PDB entry 1BB1 | X-ray diffraction, 1.80 A resolution | chains A and C of the 3 polymer chains in the assembly

== Chain A ==
Protein: Designed, thermostable heterotrimeric coiled coil
From: synthetic construct
Amino-acid sequence (36 residues; each row starts with the number of its first residue; numbering starts at 0):
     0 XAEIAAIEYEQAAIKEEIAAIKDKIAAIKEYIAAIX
Modified residues: ACE (acetyl group) at position 0; NH2 (amino group) at position 35

== Chain C ==
Protein: Designed, thermostable heterotrimeric coiled coil
From: synthetic construct
Amino-acid sequence (36 residues; row label = number of the first residue in the row; numbering starts at 0):
     0 XAEIAAIKYKQAAIKNEIAAIKQEIAAIEQMIAAIX
Modified residues: ACE (acetyl group) at position 0; NH2 (amino group) at position 35

== Chain A / chain C interface ==
Residue-residue contacts - 20 pairs, chain A then chain C:
  Glu2(A) with Ile3(C); Lys7(C), salt bridge
  Ile3(A) with Ile3(C), hydrophobic
  Ile6(A) with Ile3(C), hydrophobic; Ile6(C), hydrophobic; Lys7(C); Gln10(C), hydrogen bond (backbone-side chain)
  Glu9(A) with Gln10(C); Lys14(C), salt bridge
  Gln10(A) with Gln10(C)
  Ile13(A) with Gln10(C); Ile13(C), hydrophobic
  Glu16(A) with Ile17(C); Lys21(C), salt bridge
  Ile17(A) with Ile17(C), hydrophobic
  Ile20(A) with Ile20(C), hydrophobic; Ile24(C), hydrophobic
  Lys23(A) with Glu28(C), salt bridge
  Ile27(A) with Ile27(C), hydrophobic
  Tyr30(A) with Ile31(C), hydrophobic
Other interface residues (no listed pair), chain C (14 interface residues in all): Ile34

== In short ==
12 residues of chain A and 14 residues of chain C are in contact, with 1 hydrogen bond and 4 salt bridges.
Polar contacts include Glu2(A)-Lys7(C), Glu9(A)-Lys14(C) and Glu16(A)-Lys21(C).
Chain A is Designed, thermostable heterotrimeric coiled coil and chain C is Designed, thermostable
heterotrimeric coiled coil, both from synthetic construct; the structure, Crystal structure of a designed,
thermostable heterotrimeric coiled coil, was determined by X-ray diffraction.
